PDB entry 5SXX | X-ray diffraction, 1.70 A resolution | chains A and B

Chain A (and B):
Name: Catalase-peroxidase
Organism: Burkholderia pseudomallei (strain 1710b)
Notes: EC 1.11.1.21; chain B of this document is another copy of the same molecule, construct and numbering; everything in this record applies to it too
Reference sequence: Q3JNW6 (KATG_BURP1); residues 21-748 here correspond to UniProt positions 1-728 (UniProt number = residue number - 20)
Amino-acid sequence (728 residues; numbered 21 to 748; the number before each row is that of its first residue):
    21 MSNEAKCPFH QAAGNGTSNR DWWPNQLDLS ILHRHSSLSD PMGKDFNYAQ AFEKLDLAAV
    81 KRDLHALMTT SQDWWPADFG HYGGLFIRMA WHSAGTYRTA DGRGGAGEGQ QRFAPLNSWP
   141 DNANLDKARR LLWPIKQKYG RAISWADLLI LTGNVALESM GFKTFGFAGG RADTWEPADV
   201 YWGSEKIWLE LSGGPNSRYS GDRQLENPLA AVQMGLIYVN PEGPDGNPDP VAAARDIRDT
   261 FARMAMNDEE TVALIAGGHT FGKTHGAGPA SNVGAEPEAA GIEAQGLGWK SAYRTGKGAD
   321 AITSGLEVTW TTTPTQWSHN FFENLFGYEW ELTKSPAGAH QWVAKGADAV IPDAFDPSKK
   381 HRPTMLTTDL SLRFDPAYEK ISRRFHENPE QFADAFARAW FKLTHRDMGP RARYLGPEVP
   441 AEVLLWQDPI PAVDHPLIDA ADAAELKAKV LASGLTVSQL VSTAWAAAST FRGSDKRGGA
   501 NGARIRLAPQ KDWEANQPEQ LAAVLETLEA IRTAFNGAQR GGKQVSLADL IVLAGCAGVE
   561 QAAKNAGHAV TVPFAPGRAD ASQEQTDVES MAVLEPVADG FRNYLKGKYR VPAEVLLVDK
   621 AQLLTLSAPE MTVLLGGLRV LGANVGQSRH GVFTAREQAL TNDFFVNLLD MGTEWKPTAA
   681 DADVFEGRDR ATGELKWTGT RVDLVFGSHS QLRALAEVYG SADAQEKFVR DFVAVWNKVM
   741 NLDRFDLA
Not modelled in the structure: 21-35
Sequence notes: engineered mutation Ala198 (Glu178 in Q3JNW6)
UniProt features mapped onto this chain:
  - active site: His112 (Proton acceptor)
  - binding site (heme b): His279
  - site: Arg108 (Transition state stabilizer)
  - cross-link: Trp111 to Tyr238 (Tryptophyl-tyrosyl-methioninium (Trp-Tyr) (with M-244)), Tyr238 to Met264 (Tryptophyl-tyrosyl-methioninium (Tyr-Met) (with W-91))
Glycans and other covalent adducts: covalent link Trp111-Tyr238; covalent link Tyr238-Met264
Bound ions: Na+: Gly122, Gly124, Ser494; heme Fe near His279 (its only coordinating residue here)
Ligand contacts:
  - heme (HEM): Asp98, Gly104, Leu105, Ile107, Arg108, Trp111, Val239, Pro241, Ile257, Phe261, Leu274, Ile275, Gly278, His279, Phe281, Gly282, Lys283, Thr284, His285, Thr323, Ser324, Leu326, Trp330, Leu386, Thr388, Phe416, Trp420
  - oxygen molecule (OXY), molecule 1: Arg108, His112, Asp141
  - oxygen molecule (OXY), molecule 2: Trp111, His112, Asp141, Ile237
What the authors report for this chain:
  - mutagenesis - E198A: abolished binding to INH
  - mutagenesis - R108A, W111F, H112A, E198A: decreased catalytic activity on IN NAD synthesis
  - mutagenesis - R123A, E128A, E198A, D222A, D249A, R255A, Q622A: unchanged catalytic activity (catalase and peroxidase activities)
  - mutagenesis - W139F, W153F, W202F, W330F: unchanged catalytic activity (catalase or peroxidase activities)
  - mutagenesis - W139F/W153F/W330F: decreased catalytic activity
  - mutagenesis - D222A, D249A, R255A: unchanged catalytic activity on IN NAD synthesis

Chain A / chain B interface:
Pairs across the interface - 158 pairs, chain A then chain B:
  Gly36(A) with Tyr201(B); Gly203(B); Ser204(B)
  Thr37(A) with Gly203(B), hydrogen bond (backbone-backbone); Ser204(B), hydrogen bond (side chain-backbone); Glu205(B), hydrogen bond (side chain-backbone); Lys206(B), hydrogen bond
  Asn39(A) with Ala134(B), hydrogen bond (side chain-backbone); Pro135(B); Pro197(B)
  Trp42(A) with Glu205(B); Lys206(B); Ile207(B); Trp208(B), hydrophobic; Met234(B), hydrophobic
  Trp43(A) with Pro135(B), hydrophobic; Ser138(B); Trp208(B), hydrophobic; Glu296(B), hydrogen bond; Glu298(B); Ala299(B)
  Gln46(A) with Glu298(B), hydrogen bond (side chain-backbone)
  His53(A) with Leu58(B); Ser59(B)
  Arg54(A) with Ser50(B); Leu58(B)
  Ser56(A) with Ser56(B); Leu58(B)
  Leu58(A) with His53(B); Arg54(B); Ser56(B); Ser627(B); Pro629(B)
  Ser59(A) with His53(B); Pro629(B)
  Asp60(A) with Pro629(B)
  Pro61(A) with Pro629(B); Leu715(B), hydrophobic; Val718(B), hydrophobic; Tyr719(B); Lys727(B), hydrogen bond (backbone-side chain)
  Met62(A) with Val718(B), hydrophobic
  Trp94(A) with Met671(B), hydrophobic; Arg690(B)
  Arg132(A) with Ser710(B); Ala714(B); Glu717(B), salt bridge
  Phe133(A) with Ser710(B); Ala714(B), hydrophobic
  Ala134(A) with Asn39(B), hydrogen bond (backbone-side chain)
  Pro135(A) with Asn39(B); Trp43(B), hydrophobic
  Asn137(A) with Ser710(B)
  Ser138(A) with Trp43(B)
  Arg150(A) with Met671(B); Arg713(B)
  Trp153(A) with Leu669(B), hydrogen bond (side chain-backbone); Glu717(B); Gly720(B); Ser721(B)
  Gln157(A) with Gly720(B), hydrogen bond (side chain-backbone); Ser721(B); Ala722(B), hydrogen bond (backbone-backbone)
  Lys158(A) with Ala722(B)
  Gly160(A) with Ser721(B); Asp723(B)
  Arg161(A) with Asp723(B), salt bridge; Ala724(B); Lys727(B)
  Trp165(A) with Glu717(B), hydrogen bond
  Trp195(A) with Gln711(B), hydrogen bond (backbone-side chain); Ala714(B); Val718(B), hydrophobic
  Glu196(A) with Gln711(B)
  Pro197(A) with Asn39(B); Gln711(B)
  Tyr201(A) with Gly36(B)
  Gly203(A) with Gly36(B); Thr37(B), hydrogen bond (backbone-backbone)
  Ser204(A) with Gly36(B); Thr37(B), hydrogen bond (backbone-side chain)
  Glu205(A) with Thr37(B), hydrogen bond (backbone-side chain); Trp42(B)
  Lys206(A) with Thr37(B), hydrogen bond; Trp42(B)
  Ile207(A) with Trp42(B)
  Trp208(A) with Trp42(B); Trp43(B), hydrophobic
  Met234(A) with Trp42(B), hydrophobic
  Glu296(A) with Trp43(B), hydrogen bond
  Glu298(A) with Trp43(B); Gln46(B); Ser710(B), hydrogen bond
  Ala299(A) with Trp43(B)
  Ile302(A) with Phe685(B), hydrophobic; Arg701(B); Ser708(B)
  Glu303(A) with Trp675(B); Phe685(B)
  Gln305(A) with Leu668(B); Trp675(B); Leu704(B), hydrogen bond (side chain-backbone); Gly707(B); Ser708(B); Arg713(B), hydrogen bond (backbone-side chain)
  Gly306(A) with Gly707(B); Ser708(B)
  Leu307(A) with Met671(B), hydrophobic
  Ser627(A) with Leu58(B)
  Pro629(A) with Leu58(B); Ser59(B); Asp60(B); Pro61(B)
  Leu668(A) with Gln305(B)
  Leu669(A) with Trp153(B), hydrogen bond (backbone-side chain)
  Met671(A) with Trp94(B), hydrophobic; Arg150(B), hydrogen bond; Leu307(B), hydrophobic
  Trp675(A) with Glu303(B); Gln305(B)
  Phe685(A) with Ile302(B), hydrophobic; Glu303(B)
  Arg690(A) with Trp94(B)
  Arg701(A) with Ile302(B)
  Leu704(A) with Gln305(B), hydrogen bond (backbone-side chain)
  Val705(A) with Ile302(B)
  Gly707(A) with Gln305(B); Gly306(B)
  Ser708(A) with Ile302(B); Gln305(B); Gly306(B)
  Ser710(A) with Arg132(B); Phe133(B); Asn137(B); Glu298(B), hydrogen bond
  Gln711(A) with Trp195(B); Glu196(B); Pro197(B)
  Arg713(A) with Arg150(B); Gln305(B), hydrogen bond (side chain-backbone)
  Ala714(A) with Arg132(B); Phe133(B), hydrophobic; Trp195(B)
  Leu715(A) with Pro61(B), hydrophobic
  Glu717(A) with Arg132(B), salt bridge; Trp153(B); Trp165(B), hydrogen bond
  Val718(A) with Pro61(B), hydrophobic; Met62(B), hydrophobic; Trp195(B), hydrophobic
  Gly720(A) with Gln157(B), hydrogen bond (backbone-side chain)
  Ser721(A) with Trp153(B); Gln157(B)
  Ala722(A) with Gln157(B), hydrogen bond (backbone-backbone); Lys158(B)
  Asp723(A) with Gly160(B); Arg161(B), salt bridge
  Lys727(A) with Pro61(B), hydrogen bond (side chain-backbone)
Interface residues without a listed pair, chain A (84 interface residues in all): Asp41, Leu52, Gly63, Lys156, Tyr159, Gly301, Glu614, Val666, Lys676, Pro677, Tyr719, Asp731
Interface residues without a listed pair, chain B (86 interface residues in all): Asp41, Leu52, Gly63, Lys156, Tyr159, Gly301, Glu614, Val666, Lys676, Pro677, Val705, Asp731

In short:
84 residues of chain A and 86 residues of chain B are in contact, with 31 hydrogen bonds and 4 salt bridges.
Among the polar pairs are Arg132(A)-Glu717(B), Arg161(A)-Asp723(B) and Thr37(A)-Ser204(B). The paper reports
that R108A, W111F and H112A of chain A, among others, reduce catalytic activity on IN NAD synthesis; E198A of
chain A abolishes binding to INH; 15 substitutions were tested in all.
Chain A and chain B are both Catalase-peroxidase (Burkholderia pseudomallei (strain 1710b)); the structure,
Crystal structure of the E198A variant of Burkholderia pseudomallei catalase-peroxidase KatG with INH, was
determined by X-ray diffraction, deposited together with 5SXR, 5SXS, 5SXT, 5SXW and 5SXQ.
